8ABK - chains A and B of the 20 polymer chains in the assembly; structure by electron microscopy, 2.50 A resolution.

# Chain A
Protein: YALI0A14806p
Source organism: Yarrowia lipolytica
UniProtKB: Q6CGY9 (Q6CGY9_YARLI); numbering as in UniProt (aligned over 1-474)
Amino-acid sequence (474 residues; each row starts with the number of its first residue):
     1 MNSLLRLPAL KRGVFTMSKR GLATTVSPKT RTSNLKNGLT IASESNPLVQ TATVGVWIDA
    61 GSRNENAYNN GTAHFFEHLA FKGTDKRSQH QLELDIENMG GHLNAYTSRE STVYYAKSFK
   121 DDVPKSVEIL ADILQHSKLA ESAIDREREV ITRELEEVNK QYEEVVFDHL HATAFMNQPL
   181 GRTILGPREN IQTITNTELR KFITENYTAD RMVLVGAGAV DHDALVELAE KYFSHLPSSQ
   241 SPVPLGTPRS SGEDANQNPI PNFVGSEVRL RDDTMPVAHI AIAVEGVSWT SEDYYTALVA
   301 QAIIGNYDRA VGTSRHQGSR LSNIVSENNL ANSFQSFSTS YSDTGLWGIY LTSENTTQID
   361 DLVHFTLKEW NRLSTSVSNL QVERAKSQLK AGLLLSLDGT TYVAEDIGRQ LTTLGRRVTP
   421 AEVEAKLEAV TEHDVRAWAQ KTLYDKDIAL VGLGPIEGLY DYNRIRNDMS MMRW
Unresolved in the structure: 1-25, 249-259
Small-molecule neighbours:
  - 1,2-diacyl-sn-glycero-3-phosphocholine (PC1): Asp445, Ser470, Met472
  - 1,2-dimyristoyl-sn-glycero-3-phosphate (XP4): Arg372, Ser376, Arg473

# Chain B
Protein: Cytochrome b-c1 complex subunit 2, mitochondrial
Source organism: Yarrowia lipolytica
UniProtKB: Q6C2E3 (QCR2_YARLI); residues 1-417 here = UniProt positions 1-417
Amino-acid sequence (417 residues; numbered 1 to 417; the number before each row is that of its first residue):
     1 MTRGVPRLAV AARHFSTAEA AGVKVAAQDG QSPISDLSVV LRGGSRYATV PGVSHILEKF
    61 AFQNTVPKSA LRFVRELELF GGKLYTHTTR EHIVLRTQFL KQDLPYFVDA FANVLKETKF
   121 QQFELTERVA PVAELDLLKR ESDPAFTALE AAHEVAFRTG LGNSVYAQGY SPVTLEDVKE
   181 FARQVYAKQN VAVVGNNVVP ADLQQLVGTA FADLQEGSKV TQAGTTTLHG GEARVRTSTG
   241 NALTIALPIA EPKPVYHALA SFLGGPASMP WSVGASPLAQ ATVGTHTSVK ATYHNYGDAG
   301 LFAITIKGDS PAEISQVAHK AVQALKDTGA EVTEEQAARA YAKSKFAAAE AFENPDSSAS
   361 VIGMELLSGV SRIAPENVQK FTPAELSEAA AQLSASAKPV VAAVGQVHAL PFADELF
Unresolved in the structure: 1-14, 417

# Chain A / chain B interface
Residue-residue contacts (82):
  Val26(A) - Gln31(B)
  Ser27(A) - Gln31(B)
  Pro28(A) - Gln31(B)
  Leu48(A) - Gln28(B)
  Leu48(A) - Asp29(B)
  Leu48(A) - Gly30(B)
  Val49(A) - Glu353(B)
  Gln50(A) - Glu353(B)  hydrogen bond (backbone-side chain)
  Gln50(A) - Pro375(B)
  Gln50(A) - Glu376(B)  hydrogen bond (side chain-backbone)
  Thr51(A) - Phe346(B)
  Thr51(A) - Ala349(B)
  Thr51(A) - Glu353(B)  hydrogen bond
  Glu77(A) - Trp271(B)  hydrogen bond
  His78(A) - Trp271(B)
  Phe81(A) - Met269(B)
  Phe81(A) - Pro270(B)  hydrophobic
  Lys82(A) - Trp271(B)  hydrogen bond (side chain-backbone)
  Gln89(A) - Met269(B)
  Leu92(A) - Met269(B)  hydrophobic
  Glu93(A) - Met269(B)
  Glu93(A) - Ser272(B)
  Glu93(A) - Val273(B)
  Glu93(A) - Gly274(B)
  Leu94(A) - Glu335(B)
  Ile96(A) - Ser268(B)
  Ile96(A) - Met269(B)  hydrophobic
  Glu97(A) - Ser268(B)  hydrogen bond
  Glu97(A) - Ala275(B)  hydrogen bond (side chain-backbone)
  Glu97(A) - Ser276(B)
  Glu97(A) - Arg339(B)
  Glu97(A) - Lys343(B)  salt bridge
  Asn98(A) - Glu335(B)  hydrogen bond
  Asn98(A) - Arg339(B)
  Asn98(A) - Ala342(B)
  Met99(A) - Ala342(B)
  Gly100(A) - Ala342(B)
  Gly100(A) - Lys343(B)
  Gly100(A) - Phe346(B)
  Gly101(A) - Ser268(B)
  Gly101(A) - Phe346(B)
  His102(A) - Ser268(B)
  His102(A) - Phe346(B)
  Leu103(A) - Ser268(B)  hydrogen bond (backbone-backbone)
  Leu103(A) - Met269(B)
  Leu103(A) - Pro270(B)
  Asn104(A) - Pro270(B)
  Ala105(A) - Pro270(B)
  Lys117(A) - Phe346(B)
  Ser118(A) - Phe346(B)
  Phe119(A) - Lys345(B)
  Phe119(A) - Ala349(B)  hydrophobic
  Arg153(A) - His286(B)
  Glu154(A) - Trp271(B)
  Ala310(A) - Val132(B)
  Ala310(A) - Leu135(B)  hydrophobic
  Thr313(A) - Val74(B)
  Arg315(A) - Glu127(B)
  Arg315(A) - Arg128(B)
  His316(A) - Ala70(B)
  His316(A) - Leu71(B)
  His316(A) - Val74(B)
  His316(A) - Arg75(B)  hydrogen bond (backbone-side chain)
  His316(A) - Arg128(B)
  Gln317(A) - Arg75(B)
  Gln317(A) - Glu78(B)
  Gly318(A) - Arg75(B)
  Gly318(A) - Glu78(B)  hydrogen bond (backbone-side chain)
  Asn323(A) - Arg75(B)
  Arg384(A) - Leu79(B)
  Ser387(A) - Leu79(B)
  Gln388(A) - Glu78(B)
  Lys390(A) - Leu100(B)
  Ala391(A) - Phe80(B)
  Ala391(A) - Gly81(B)
  Ala391(A) - Leu100(B)  hydrophobic
  Leu394(A) - Ile34(B)
  Leu395(A) - Ile34(B)  hydrophobic
  Leu395(A) - Gly81(B)
  Leu395(A) - Lys83(B)
  Leu395(A) - Gln98(B)
  Asp398(A) - Gln98(B)
Also at the interface, not in a pair above, chain A (50 interface residues in all): His74, His90, Glu147, Arg309, Gly312
Also at the interface, not in a pair above, chain B (47 interface residues in all): Ser32, Pro33, Gly82, Leu84, Phe99, Gln280, Glu350

# Summary
50 residues of chain A face 47 of chain B across their interface; the contacts include 11 hydrogen bonds and 1
salt bridge. Polar pairs include Glu97(A)-Lys343(B), Gln50(A)-Glu353(B) and Gln50(A)-Glu376(B). Ligands of
chain A: 1,2-dimyristoyl-sn-glycero-3-phosphate and 1,2-diacyl-sn-glycero-3-phosphocholine.
Chain A is YALI0A14806p and chain B is Cytochrome b-c1 complex subunit 2, mitochondrial, both from Yarrowia
lipolytica; the structure, Complex III2 from Yarrowia lipolytica, decylubiquinol bound, b-position, was
determined by electron microscopy, deposited together with 8AB6, 8AB7, 8AB8, 8AB9, 8ABA, 8ABB and 11 further
entries.
